Entry 6U3D (X-ray diffraction, 1.75 A resolution); this record covers chains A and C.

Chain A:
Protein: Calmodulin-1
From: Homo sapiens
UniProtKB: P0DP23 (CALM1_HUMAN); residues 1-148 here correspond to UniProt positions 2-149 (UniProt number = residue number + 1)
Amino-acid sequence (148 residues; each row starts with the number of its first residue):
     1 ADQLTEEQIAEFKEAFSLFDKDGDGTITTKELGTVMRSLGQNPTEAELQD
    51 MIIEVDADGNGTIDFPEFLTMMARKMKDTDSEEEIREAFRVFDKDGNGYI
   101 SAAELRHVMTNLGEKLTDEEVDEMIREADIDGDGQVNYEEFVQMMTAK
Not modelled in the structure: 1, 148
Differences from the reference sequence: engineered mutation Ile53 (Asn54 in P0DP23)
Ion coordination: Ca2+ site 1: Asp20, Asp22, Asp24, Thr26, Glu31; Ca2+ site 2: Asp56, Asp58, Asn60, Thr62, Glu67; Ca2+ site 3: Asp93, Asp95, Asn97, Tyr99, Glu104; Ca2+ site 4: Asp129, Asp131, Asp133, Gln135, Glu140
Reported in the primary citation:
  - disease-associated variants - N53I: unchanged binding to Voltage-dependent L-type calcium channel subunit alpha-1C (chain C)
  - conformationally variable residues (side-chain flip): Gln49

Chain C:
Protein: Voltage-dependent L-type calcium channel subunit alpha-1C
From: Homo sapiens
UniProtKB: Q13936 (CAC1C_HUMAN), isoform Q13936-37; residue numbers follow UniProt; this construct covers 1611-1644
Amino-acid sequence (37 residues; row label = number of the first residue in the row):
  1608 SNADEVTVGKFYATFLIQEYFRKFKKRKEQGLVGKPS
Not modelled in the structure: 1608-1610, 1639-1644
Differences from the reference sequence: expression tag (1608-1610)

How chain A and chain C interact:
Residue-residue contacts - 57 pairs, chain A then chain C:
  Glu7(A) - Arg1629(C)  salt bridge
  Glu11(A) - Phe1622(C)
  Glu11(A) - Glu1626(C)
  Glu11(A) - Arg1629(C)  salt bridge
  Phe12(A) - Phe1622(C)  hydrophobic
  Glu14(A) - Gln1625(C)
  Ala15(A) - Gln1625(C)  hydrogen bond (backbone-side chain)
  Leu18(A) - Thr1621(C)
  Phe19(A) - Phe1618(C)  hydrophobic
  Phe19(A) - Thr1621(C)
  Leu32(A) - Phe1618(C)  hydrophobic
  Met36(A) - Lys1617(C)
  Gln41(A) - Lys1617(C)  hydrogen bond
  Met51(A) - Thr1614(C)
  Met51(A) - Phe1618(C)  hydrophobic
  Val55(A) - Phe1618(C)  hydrophobic
  Phe68(A) - Phe1618(C)  hydrophobic
  Met71(A) - Val1615(C)  hydrophobic
  Met71(A) - Phe1618(C)  hydrophobic
  Met72(A) - Phe1618(C)
  Met72(A) - Phe1622(C)  hydrophobic
  Lys75(A) - Val1615(C)
  Lys75(A) - Tyr1619(C)
  Met76(A) - Tyr1619(C)
  Glu84(A) - Tyr1619(C)
  Glu84(A) - Leu1623(C)
  Glu87(A) - Val1613(C)
  Glu87(A) - Gly1616(C)
  Glu87(A) - Lys1617(C)
  Glu87(A) - Ala1620(C)
  Ala88(A) - Ala1620(C)
  Ala88(A) - Ile1624(C)
  Val91(A) - Ile1624(C)  hydrophobic
  Phe92(A) - Ile1624(C)  hydrophobic
  Phe92(A) - Phe1628(C)  hydrophobic
  Leu105(A) - Phe1628(C)  hydrophobic
  Met109(A) - Phe1628(C)  hydrophobic
  Leu112(A) - Thr1621(C)
  Leu112(A) - Ile1624(C)  hydrophobic
  Leu112(A) - Gln1625(C)  hydrogen bond (backbone-side chain)
  Glu114(A) - Phe1628(C)
  Glu114(A) - Arg1629(C)  hydrogen bond (side chain-backbone)
  Lys115(A) - Lys1632(C)  hydrogen bond (backbone-side chain)
  Leu116(A) - Phe1628(C)  hydrophobic
  Leu116(A) - Lys1632(C)
  Glu120(A) - Phe1631(C)
  Glu120(A) - Lys1632(C)  salt bridge
  Glu123(A) - Phe1631(C)
  Glu123(A) - Lys1635(C)  salt bridge
  Met124(A) - Tyr1627(C)  hydrophobic
  Met124(A) - Phe1628(C)  hydrophobic
  Met124(A) - Phe1631(C)  hydrophobic
  Glu127(A) - Phe1631(C)
  Glu127(A) - Arg1634(C)  salt bridge
  Met144(A) - Tyr1627(C)
  Met145(A) - Leu1623(C)
  Met145(A) - Tyr1627(C)  hydrophobic
Interface residues without a listed pair, chain A (38 interface residues in all): Leu39, Ile63, Ile85, Val108
Interface residues without a listed pair, chain C (23 interface residues in all): Glu1612, Glu1636
Interface features reported in the paper:
  - interface residues, chain C: Phe1618(C), Tyr1619(C), Phe1622(C), Ile1624(C), Tyr1627(C), Phe1628(C)

In short:
38 residues of chain A and 23 residues of chain C are in contact, with 5 hydrogen bonds and 5 salt bridges.
Polar contacts include Glu7(A)-Arg1629(C), Glu11(A)-Arg1629(C) and Glu120(A)-Lys1632(C). From the paper: N53I
of chain A leaves binding to Voltage-dependent L-type calcium channel subunit alpha-1C (chain C) unchanged;
interface residues Phe1618(C), Tyr1619(C) and Phe1622(C) among others.
Chain A is Calmodulin-1 and chain C is Voltage-dependent L-type calcium channel subunit alpha-1C, both from
Homo sapiens; the structure, 1.75 Angstrom crystal structure of the N53I Ca-CaM:CaV1.2 IQ domain complex, was
determined by X-ray diffraction (same publication as 6U39, 6U3A and 6U3B).
